4H96 - chain A; structure by X-ray diffraction, 2.60 A resolution.

# Chain A
Name: Dihydrofolate Reductase
Organism: Candida albicans
Notes: EC 1.5.1.3
UniProt: Q5A5E0 (Q5A5E0_CANAL); numbering as in UniProt (aligned over 4-192)
Amino-acid sequence (189 residues; numbered 4 to 192; the number before each row is that of its first residue):
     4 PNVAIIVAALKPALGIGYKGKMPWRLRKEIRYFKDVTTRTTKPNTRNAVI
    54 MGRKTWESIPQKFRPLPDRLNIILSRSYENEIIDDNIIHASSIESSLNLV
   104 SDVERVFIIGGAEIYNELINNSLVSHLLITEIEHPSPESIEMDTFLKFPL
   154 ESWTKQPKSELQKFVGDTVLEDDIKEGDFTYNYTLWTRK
Ligand contacts:
  - 14Q (5-{3-[3-(1,3-benzodioxol-5-yl)-5-methoxyphenyl]prop-1-yn-1-yl}-6-ethylpyrimidine-2,4-diamine): Ile-9, Val-10, Ala-11, Met-25, Glu-32, Ile-33, Phe-36, Thr-58, Ser-61, Ile-62, Pro-63, Leu-69, Ile-112, Tyr-118, Thr-133
  - NADPH (NDP; NADPH dihydro-nicotinamide-adenine-dinucleotide phosphate): Val-10, Ala-11, Ile-19, Gly-20, Gly-23, Lys-24, Met-25, Trp-27, Gly-55, Arg-56, Lys-57, Thr-58, Leu-77, Ser-78, Arg-79, Ser-80, Ser-94, Ile-112, Gly-113, Gly-114, Ala-115, Glu-116, Ile-117, Tyr-118, Glu-120, Thr-147
From the paper describing this entry:
  - conformationally variable residues (loop rearrangement): Gln-64 to Phe-66
  - binding site for 14Q: Phe-66

# In short
Bound to chain A: NADPH and compound 14Q. From the paper: a binding site for 14Q at Phe-66; conformational
variability at Gln-64.
Chain A is Dihydrofolate Reductase (Candida albicans); the structure, Candida albicans dihydrofolate reductase
complexed with NADPH and
5-{3-[3-(2,3-dihydro-1,4-benzodioxin-6-yl)-5-methoxyphenyl]prop-1-yn-1-yl}-6-ethylpyrimidine-2,4-diamine
(UCP1018), was determined by X-ray diffraction (same publication as 4H95, 4H97, 4H98, 3RO9 and 3ROA).
